PDB entry 5BNW | X-ray diffraction, 2.40 A resolution | chains A and D

Chain A:
Name: UDP-N-acetylglucosamine--peptide N-acetylglucosaminyltransferase 110 kDa subunit
Source organism: Homo sapiens
Notes: EC 2.4.1.255
UniProtKB: O15294 (OGT1_HUMAN), isoform O15294-2; residues 313-1031 here correspond to UniProt positions 197-915 (UniProt number = residue number - 116)
Chain sequence (723 residues; each row starts with the number of its first residue):
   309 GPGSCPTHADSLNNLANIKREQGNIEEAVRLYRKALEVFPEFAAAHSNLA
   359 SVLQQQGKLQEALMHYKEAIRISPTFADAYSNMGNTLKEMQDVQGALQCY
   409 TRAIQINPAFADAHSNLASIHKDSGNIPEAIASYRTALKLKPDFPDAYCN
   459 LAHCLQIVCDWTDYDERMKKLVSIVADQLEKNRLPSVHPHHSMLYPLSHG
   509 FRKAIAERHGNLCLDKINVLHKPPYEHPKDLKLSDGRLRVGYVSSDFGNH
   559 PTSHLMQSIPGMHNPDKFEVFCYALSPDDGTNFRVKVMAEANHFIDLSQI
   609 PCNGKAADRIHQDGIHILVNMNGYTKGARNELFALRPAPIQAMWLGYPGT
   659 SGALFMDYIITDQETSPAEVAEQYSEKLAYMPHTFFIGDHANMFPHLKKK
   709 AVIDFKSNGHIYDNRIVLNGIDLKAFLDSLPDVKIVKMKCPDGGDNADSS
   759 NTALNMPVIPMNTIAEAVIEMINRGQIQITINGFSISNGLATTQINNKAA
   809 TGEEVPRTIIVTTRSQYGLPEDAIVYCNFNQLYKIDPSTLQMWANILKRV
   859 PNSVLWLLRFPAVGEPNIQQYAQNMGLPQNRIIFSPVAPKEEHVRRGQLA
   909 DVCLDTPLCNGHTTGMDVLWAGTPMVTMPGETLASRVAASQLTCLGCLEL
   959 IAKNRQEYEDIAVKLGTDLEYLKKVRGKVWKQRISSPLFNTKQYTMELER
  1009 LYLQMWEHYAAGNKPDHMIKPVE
Not modelled in the structure: 309-313, 713-718, 748-762, 1029-1031
Differences from the reference sequence: expression tag (309-312)
Small-molecule neighbours: 12V ((2S,3R,4R,5S,6R)-3-(acetylamino)-4,5-dihydroxy-6-(hydroxymethyl)tetrahydro-2H-thiopyran-2-yl [(2R,3S,4R,5R)-5-(2,4-dioxo-3,4-dihydropyrimidin-1(2H)-yl)-3,4-dihydroxytetrahydrofuran-2-yl]methyl dihydrogen diphosphate): His498, Met501, His558, Pro559, Thr560, His562, Leu563, Leu653, Gly654, Pro656, Phe694, Phe837, Asn838, Gln839, Tyr841, Lys842, Leu866, Phe868, Val895, Ala896, Pro897, Lys898, His901, Arg904, Cys917, Gly919, His920, Thr921, Thr922, Asp925
Curated features (UniProtKB/Swiss-Prot):
  - active site: His624 (Proton acceptor)

Chain D:
Name: laminB1 residues 179-191
Chain sequence (13 residues; each row starts with the number of its first residue):
   179 KLSPSPSSRVTVS
Not modelled in the structure: 179-184
Small-molecule neighbours: 12V ((2S,3R,4R,5S,6R)-3-(acetylamino)-4,5-dihydroxy-6-(hydroxymethyl)tetrahydro-2H-thiopyran-2-yl [(2R,3S,4R,5R)-5-(2,4-dioxo-3,4-dihydropyrimidin-1(2H)-yl)-3,4-dihydroxytetrahydrofuran-2-yl]methyl dihydrogen diphosphate): Ser186, Arg187, Val188, Thr189

Interface between chain A and chain D:
Residue-residue contacts (15; chain A residue first):
  His496(A) - Ser191(D)
  His498(A) - Thr189(D)
  His498(A) - Ser191(D)
  His499(A) - Ser191(D)  hydrogen bond
  Asn557(A) - Arg187(D)  hydrogen bond (backbone-side chain)
  His558(A) - Val188(D)  hydrogen bond (side chain-backbone)
  Pro559(A) - Arg187(D)
  Asp587(A) - Arg187(D)  salt bridge
  Thr633(A) - Thr189(D)
  Thr633(A) - Val190(D)
  Lys634(A) - Val190(D)  hydrogen bond (backbone-backbone)
  Lys634(A) - Ser191(D)
  Gln839(A) - Val188(D)
  Phe868(A) - Val188(D)  hydrophobic
  Val895(A) - Ser186(D)
Interface residues without a listed pair, chain A (14 interface residues in all): Tyr632, Gly654

In short:
The interface between chain A and chain D involves 14 residues on one side and 6 on the other, with 4 hydrogen
bonds and 1 salt bridge. Polar pairs include Asp587(A)-Arg187(D), His499(A)-Ser191(D) and Asn557(A)-Arg187(D).
Compound 12V is bound between chain A and chain D.
Here chain A is UDP-N-acetylglucosamine--peptide N-acetylglucosaminyltransferase 110 kDa subunit (Homo
sapiens) and chain D is laminB1 residues 179-191. Entry 5BNW (The active site of O-GlcNAc transferase imposes
constraints on substrate sequence) was determined by X-ray diffraction (same publication as 4XI9, 4XIF and
5C1D).
